Entry 7ZT3 (X-ray diffraction, 2.40 A resolution); this record covers chains D and E of the 4 polymer chains in the assembly.

== Chain D ==
Protein: TCR alpha
Source organism: Homo sapiens
Amino-acid sequence (205 residues; row label = number of the first residue in the row; numbers below 1 keep their minus sign (Met-1 is residue -1)):
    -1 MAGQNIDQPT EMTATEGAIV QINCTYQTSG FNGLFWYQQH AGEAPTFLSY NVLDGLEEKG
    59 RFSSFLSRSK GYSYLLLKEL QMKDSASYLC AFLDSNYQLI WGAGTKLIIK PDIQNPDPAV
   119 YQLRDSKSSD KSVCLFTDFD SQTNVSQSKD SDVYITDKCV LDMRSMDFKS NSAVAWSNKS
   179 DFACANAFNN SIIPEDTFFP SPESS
Not modelled in the structure: -1 to 0, 126-128, 177-178, 188-203
Cystine bridges: Cys22-Cys88, Cys132-Cys182

== Chain E ==
Protein: TCR beta
Source organism: Homo sapiens
Amino-acid sequence (262 residues; row label = number of the first residue in the row):
     1 NAGVTQTPKF QVLKTGQSMT LQCAQDMNHN YMYWYRQDPG MGLRLIYYSA SEGTTDKGEV
    61 PNGYNVSRST TEDFPLRLLS AAPSQTSVYF CASSNREYSP LHFGNGTRLT VTEDLNKVFP
   121 PEVAVFEPSE AEISHTQKAT LVCLATGFYP DHVELSWWVN GKEVHSGVCT DPQPLKEQPA
   181 LNDSRYALSS RLRVSATFWQ DPRNHFRCQV QFYGLSENDE WTQDRAKPVT QIVSAEAWGR
   241 ADAAAGAAEQ KLISEEDLNG AA
Not modelled in the structure: 1, 242-262
Cystine bridges: Cys23-Cys91, Cys143-Cys208

== Chain D / chain E interface ==
Cross-chain cystine bridges: Cys157(D)-Cys169(E)
Residue-residue contacts (77; chain D residue first):
  Phe33(D) with Tyr98(E)
  Tyr35(D) with Pro100(E); Leu101(E), hydrogen bond (side chain-backbone)
  Gln37(D) with Gln37(E); Phe90(E)
  Glu41(D) with Phe90(E)
  Ala42(D) with Phe90(E), hydrophobic; Phe103(E), hydrophobic; Gly104(E)
  Pro43(D) with Phe103(E)
  Phe45(D) with Pro100(E), hydrophobic
  Leu91(D) with Glu97(E); Tyr98(E), hydrophobic
  Tyr95(D) with Glu97(E); Tyr98(E), hydrophobic
  Leu97(D) with Tyr35(E); Leu101(E), hydrophobic
  Trp99(D) with Tyr35(E), hydrogen bond; Leu43(E); Phe103(E), hydrophobic
  Asp115(D) with His135(E), salt bridge
  Tyr119(D) with Ser129(E); Ala131(E); Glu132(E); His135(E); Thr136(E)
  Gln120(D) with Ser129(E)
  Leu121(D) with Phe126(E); Glu127(E); Thr140(E); Val142(E), hydrophobic
  Arg122(D) with Phe126(E); Glu127(E), hydrogen bond (backbone-backbone)
  Asp123(D) with Ala124(E); Val125(E); Phe126(E)
  Ser124(D) with Val125(E), hydrogen bond (backbone-backbone); Glu127(E); Glu236(E), hydrogen bond (side chain-backbone)
  Lys129(D) with Phe126(E); Leu144(E)
  Ser130(D) with Phe126(E)
  Val131(D) with Phe126(E), hydrophobic
  Leu133(D) with Thr140(E)
  Thr135(D) with Arg193(E)
  Asp136(D) with Thr136(E); Arg193(E), salt bridge
  Tyr152(D) with Glu177(E), hydrogen bond (side chain-backbone)
  Thr154(D) with Asp171(E); Ser189(E); Arg191(E), hydrogen bond
  Asp155(D) with Arg191(E)
  Cys157(D) with Cys169(E), disulfide; Thr170(E); Arg191(E)
  Val158(D) with Cys169(E), hydrogen bond (backbone-side chain)
  Leu159(D) with Gly167(E); Val168(E); Cys169(E), hydrophobic; Arg193(E)
  Asp160(D) with Ser166(E); Gly167(E), hydrogen bond (backbone-backbone)
  Met161(D) with Lys138(E); Ser166(E); Arg193(E); Val194(E), hydrophobic
  Arg162(D) with His165(E); Ser166(E), hydrogen bond (backbone-side chain)
  Phe166(D) with Lys138(E); Arg193(E)
  Ser168(D) with Arg193(E), hydrogen bond
  Ser170(D) with Arg191(E)
  Ala171(D) with Arg191(E)
  Val172(D) with Val142(E), hydrophobic; Arg191(E)
  Trp174(D) with Leu144(E), hydrophobic; Ala187(E), hydrophobic
Other interface residues (no listed pair), chain D (44 interface residues in all): Leu87, Ala101, Ile153, Ser163, Met164
Other interface residues (no listed pair), chain E (47 interface residues in all): Gly40, Gly42, Ser99, Asn105, Pro128, Leu141, Leu175, Lys176, Ser195, Ala237

== Overview ==
44 residues of chain D face 47 of chain E across their interface, with 1 disulfide bond, 11 hydrogen bonds and
2 salt bridges. Polar pairs include Asp115(D)-His135(E), Asp136(D)-Arg193(E) and Tyr35(D)-Leu101(E).
Here chain D is TCR alpha and chain E is TCR beta, both from Homo sapiens. Entry 7ZT3 (Structure of E8 TCR in
complex in human MR1 K43A) was determined by X-ray diffraction (same publication as 7ZT2, 7ZT4, 7ZT5, 7ZT7,
7ZT8 and 7ZT9).
